PDB entry 3J9E | electron microscopy, 3.30 A resolution | chain D

# Chain D
Protein: VP5
Source organism: Bluetongue virus 1
Reference sequence: K7QP12 (K7QP12_9REOV); residues 1-526 here = UniProt positions 1-526
Sequence (526 residues; numbered 1 to 526; the number before each row is that of its first residue):
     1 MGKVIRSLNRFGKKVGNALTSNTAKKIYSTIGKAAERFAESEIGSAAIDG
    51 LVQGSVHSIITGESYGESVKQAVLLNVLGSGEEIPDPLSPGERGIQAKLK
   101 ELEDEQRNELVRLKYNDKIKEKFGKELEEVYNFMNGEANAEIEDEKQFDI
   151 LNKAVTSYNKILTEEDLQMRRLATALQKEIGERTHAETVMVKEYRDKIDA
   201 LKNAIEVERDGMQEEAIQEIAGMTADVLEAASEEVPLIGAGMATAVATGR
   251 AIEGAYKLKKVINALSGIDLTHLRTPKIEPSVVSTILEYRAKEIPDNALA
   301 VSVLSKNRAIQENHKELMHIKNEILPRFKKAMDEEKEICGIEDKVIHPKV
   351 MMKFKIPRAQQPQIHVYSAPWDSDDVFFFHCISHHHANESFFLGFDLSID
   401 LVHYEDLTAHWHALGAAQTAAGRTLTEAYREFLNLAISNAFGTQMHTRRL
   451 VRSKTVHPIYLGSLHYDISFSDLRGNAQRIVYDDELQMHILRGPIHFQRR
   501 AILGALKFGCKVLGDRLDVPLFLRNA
Not modelled in the structure: 1, 522-526
What the authors report for this chain:
  - mutagenesis - H272F: decreased expression
  - mutagenesis - H384F: unchanged expression
  - contacts within the chain: E316-H384, H272-H384, H319-H384

# Overview
From the paper: H272F reduces expression; contacts within the chain involving E316, H384 and H272 among
others.
Chain D is VP5 (Bluetongue virus 1); the structure, Atomic structure of a non-enveloped virus reveals pH
sensors for a coordinated process of cell entry, was determined by electron microscopy together with 3J9D from
the same study.
